PDB entry 8CK8 | X-ray diffraction, 2.30 A resolution | chains A and B

== Chain A ==
Name: Endothelial PAS domain-containing protein 1
Source organism: Homo sapiens
UniProtKB: Q99814 (EPAS1_HUMAN); residue numbers follow UniProt; this construct covers 239-350
Amino-acid sequence (118 residues; row label = number of the first residue in the row):
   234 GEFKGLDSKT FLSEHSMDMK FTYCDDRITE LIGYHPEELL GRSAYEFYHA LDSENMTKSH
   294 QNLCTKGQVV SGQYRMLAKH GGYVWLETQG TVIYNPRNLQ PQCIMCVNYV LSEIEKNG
Unresolved in the structure: 234, 330-333, 349-351
Differences from the reference sequence: expression tag (234-238, 351); conflict Glu-247 (Arg in Q99814)
Residues lining bound ligands: UYF ((4S)-1-cyclohexyloxy-5,5-bis(fluoranyl)-3-methylsulfonyl-4,6-dihydrocyclopenta[c]thiophen-4-ol): Phe-244, Ser-246, His-248, Ser-249, Met-252, Phe-254, Ala-277, Tyr-281, Met-289, Ser-292, His-293, Leu-296, Val-302, Ser-304, Tyr-307, Met-309, Leu-319, Thr-321, Gly-323, Ile-337, Cys-339, Asn-341

== Chain B ==
Name: Aryl hydrocarbon receptor nuclear translocator
Source organism: Homo sapiens
UniProtKB: P27540 (ARNT_HUMAN); numbering as in UniProt (aligned over 356-470)
Amino-acid sequence (122 residues; numbered 350 to 471; the number before each row is that of its first residue):
   350 GEFKGLNVCQ PTRFISRHNI EGIFTFVDHR CVATVGYQPQ ELLGKNIVEF CHPEDQQLLR
   410 DSFQQVVKLK GQVLSVMFRF RSKNQEWLWM RTSSFTFQNP YSDEIEYIIC TNTNVKNSSQ
   470 EG
Unresolved in the structure: 350-360, 468-471
Differences from the reference sequence: expression tag (350-355, 471); conflict Arg-362 (Glu in P27540)

== Chain A / chain B interface ==
Contacting residue pairs - 28 pairs, chain A then chain B:
  Leu-239(A) with Asn-448(B); Tyr-450(B), hydrophobic; Ser-451(B)
  Asp-240(A) with Tyr-456(B)
  Leu-245(A) with Ile-364(B), hydrophobic; Ile-458(B), hydrophobic
  Glu-247(A) with Arg-362(B), salt bridge; Arg-379(B), salt bridge
  Thr-255(A) with Arg-362(B)
  Tyr-256(A) with Ile-364(B), hydrophobic; Phe-375(B); Asp-377(B); Arg-379(B)
  Asp-258(A) with Phe-375(B)
  Gln-301(A) with Gly-420(B)
  Glu-320(A) with Tyr-450(B), hydrogen bond
  Gln-322(A) with Phe-446(B)
  Thr-324(A) with Val-422(B); Phe-444(B)
  Ile-326(A) with Thr-460(B)
  Cys-336(A) with Arg-362(B)
  Met-338(A) with Ile-364(B), hydrophobic; Thr-460(B)
  Val-340(A) with Phe-446(B), hydrophobic; Ile-458(B), hydrophobic
  Tyr-342(A) with Asn-448(B); Tyr-450(B), hydrophobic
  Leu-344(A) with Tyr-450(B)
Interface residues without a listed pair, chain A (21 interface residues in all): Thr-243, Gln-306, Val-325, Pro-329
Interface residues without a listed pair, chain B (18 interface residues in all): Ser-424, Arg-440, Ser-442

== Summary ==
The interface between chain A and chain B involves 21 residues on one side and 18 on the other; the contacts
include 1 hydrogen bond and 2 salt bridges. Polar pairs include Glu-247(A)/Arg-362(B), Glu-247(A)/Arg-379(B)
and Glu-320(A)/Tyr-450(B). Ligands of chain A: compound UYF.
Chain A is Endothelial PAS domain-containing protein 1 and chain B is Aryl hydrocarbon receptor nuclear
translocator, both from Homo sapiens; the structure, STRUCTURE OF HIF2A-ARNT HETERODIMER IN COMPLEX WITH
(S)-1-Cyclohexyloxy-5,5-difluoro-3-methanesulfonyl-5,6-dihydro-4H-cyclopenta[c]thiophen-4-ol, was determined
by X-ray diffraction together with 8CK3 and 8CK4 from the same study.
